Entry 1JFG (X-ray diffraction, 2.50 A resolution); this record covers chain A.

[Chain A]
Protein: Trichodiene synthase
Source organism: Fusarium sporotrichioides
Notes: EC 4.1.99.6
UniProt: P13513 (TRI5_FUSSP); residues 1-374 here = UniProt positions 1-374
Chain sequence (374 residues; each row starts with the number of its first residue):
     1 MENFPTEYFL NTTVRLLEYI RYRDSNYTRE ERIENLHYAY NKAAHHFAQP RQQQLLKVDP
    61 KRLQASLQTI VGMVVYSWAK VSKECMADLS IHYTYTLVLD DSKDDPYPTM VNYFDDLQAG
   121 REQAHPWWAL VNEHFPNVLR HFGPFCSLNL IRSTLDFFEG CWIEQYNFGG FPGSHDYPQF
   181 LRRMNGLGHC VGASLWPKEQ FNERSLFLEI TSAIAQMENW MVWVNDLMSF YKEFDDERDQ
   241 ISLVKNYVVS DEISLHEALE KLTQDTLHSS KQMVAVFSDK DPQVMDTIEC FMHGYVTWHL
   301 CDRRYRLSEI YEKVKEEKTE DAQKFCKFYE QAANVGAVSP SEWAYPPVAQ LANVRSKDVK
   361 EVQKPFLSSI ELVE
Unresolved in the structure: 355-374
Swiss-Prot annotation at these positions:
  - region: Asp100 to Asp104 (Aspartate-rich domain)
  - binding site (Mg(2+)): Asp100, Glu164, Asn225, Ser229, Glu233, Asp239, Ile241
  - mutagenesis: Asp100 (D100E: Does not significantly perturb the overall structure of trichodiene synthase but leads to an increased KM, a reduction in kcat, as well as to the production of anomalous sesquiterpene products ...), Asp101 (D101E: Leads to an increased KM for Mg(2+), a reduction in kcat, as well as to the production of anomalous sesquiterpene products in addition to trichodiene when incubated with farnesyl diphosphate), Asp104 (D104E: Does not significantly affect the KM and kcat for farnesyl diphosphate), Cys146 (C146F: Leads to the loss of activity), Cys190 (C190F: Increases the KM for farnesyl diphosphate by about 1.3-fold and reduces the kcat by about 2000-fold), Asn225 (N225D: Increases the KM for farnesyl diphosphate by about 6-fold and reduces the kcat by about 28-fold. Leads to complete loss of activity; when associated with S-229), Ser229 (S229T: Increases the KM for farnesyl diphosphate by about 77-fold and reduces the kcat by about 9-fold. Leads to complete loss of activity; when associated with D-225), Tyr295 (Y295F: Does not affect the catalytic activity), Arg304 (R304K: Does not cause large changes in the overall structure but increases the KM for farnesyl diphosphate by about 25-fold, reduces the kcat by about 200-fold, and leads to conversion of farnesyl ...), Tyr305 (Y305F: Does not cause large changes in the overall structure but increases the KM for farnesyl diphosphate by about 7-fold ...)
Reported in the primary citation:
  - binding site for pyrophosphate: Arg182, Lys232, Arg304, Tyr305
  - catalytic residues: Tyr93, Thr96, Leu97 (proposed by the authors, not directly observed)
  - catalytic residues: Asp100

[Summary]
UniProt lists 7 Mg2+-binding residues and 10 mutagenesis sites. From the paper: catalytic residues Tyr93,
Thr96 and Leu97 among others; a binding site for pyrophosphate at Arg182, Lys232 and Arg304 among others.
Chain A is Trichodiene synthase (Fusarium sporotrichioides); the structure, Trichodiene synthase from fusarium
sporotrichioides complexed with diphosphate, was determined by X-ray diffraction (same publication as 1JFA).
